PDB entry 9GU3 | electron microscopy, 2.64 A resolution | chains D and L of the 9 polymer chains in the assembly

[Chain D]
Name: Acetylcholine receptor subunit delta
Source organism: Homo sapiens
UniProtKB: Q07001 (ACHD_HUMAN); residues 1-496 here correspond to UniProt positions 22-517 (UniProt number = residue number + 21)
Sequence (496 residues; row label = number of the first residue in the row):
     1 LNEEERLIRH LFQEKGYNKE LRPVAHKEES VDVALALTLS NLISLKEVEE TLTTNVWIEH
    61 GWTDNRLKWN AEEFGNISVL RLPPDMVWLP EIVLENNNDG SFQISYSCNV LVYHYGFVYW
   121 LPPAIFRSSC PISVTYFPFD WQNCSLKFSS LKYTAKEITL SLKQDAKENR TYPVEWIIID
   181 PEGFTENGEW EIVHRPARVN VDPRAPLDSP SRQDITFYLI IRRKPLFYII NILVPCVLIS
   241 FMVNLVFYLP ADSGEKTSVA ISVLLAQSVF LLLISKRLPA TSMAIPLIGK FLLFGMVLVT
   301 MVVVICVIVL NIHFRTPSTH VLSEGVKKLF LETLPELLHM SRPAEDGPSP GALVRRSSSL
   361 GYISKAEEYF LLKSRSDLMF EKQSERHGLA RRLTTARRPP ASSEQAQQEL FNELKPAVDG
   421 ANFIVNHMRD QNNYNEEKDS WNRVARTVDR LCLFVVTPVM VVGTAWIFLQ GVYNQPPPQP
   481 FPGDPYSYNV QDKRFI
Disordered / not traced: 313-444
Swiss-Prot annotation at these positions:
  - modified residue: Tyr-369 (Phosphotyrosine)
  - glycosylation (N-linked (GlcNAc...) asparagine): Asn-76, Asn-143
Disulfides: Cys-130/Cys-144
Covalent attachments: N-acetylglucosamine (NAG) linked to Asn-76, Asn-143
Ligand contacts: acetylcholine (ACH): Trp-57, Leu-111, Tyr-119, Leu-121

[Chain L]
Name: Acetylcholine receptor subunit alpha
Source organism: Homo sapiens
UniProtKB: P02708 (ACHA_HUMAN); residues 1-437 here correspond to UniProt positions 21-457 (UniProt number = residue number + 20)
Sequence (437 residues; numbered 1 to 437; the number before each row is that of its first residue):
     1 SEHETRLVAK LFKDYSSVVR PVEDHRQVVE VTVGLQLIQL INVDEVNQIV TTNVRLKQQW
    61 VDYNLKWNPD DYGGVKKIHI PSEKIWRPDL VLYNNADGDF AIVKFTKVLL QYTGHITWTP
   121 PAIFKSYCEI IVTHFPFDEQ NCSMKLGTWT YDGSVVAINP ESDQPDLSNF MESGEWVIKE
   181 SRGWKHSVTY SCCPDTPYLD ITYHFVMQRL PLYFIVNVII PCLLFSFLTG LVFYLPTDSG
   241 EKMTLSISVL LSLTVFLLVI VELIPSTSSA VPLIGKYMLF TMVFVIASII ITVIVINTHH
   301 RSPSTHVMPN WVRKVFIDTI PNIMFFSTMK RPSREKQDKK IFTEDIDISD ISGKPGPPPM
   361 GFHSPLIKHP EVKSAIEGIK YIAETMKSDQ ESNNAAAEWK YVAMVMDHIL LGVFMLVCII
   421 GTLAVFAGRL IELNQQG
Disordered / not traced: 299-405, 431-437
Swiss-Prot annotation at these positions:
  - glycosylation: Asn-141 (N-linked (GlcNAc...) asparagine)
Disulfides: Cys-128/Cys-142, Cys-192/Cys-193
Covalent attachments: glycan linked to Asn-141
Ligand contacts: acetylcholine (ACH): Tyr-93, Trp-149, Thr-150, Tyr-190, Cys-192, Cys-193, Tyr-198

[How chain D and chain L interact]
Contacting residue pairs (73; chain D residue first):
  Asn-2(D) / Arg-20(L)  hydrogen bond (side chain-backbone)
  Asn-2(D) / Val-22(L)
  Asn-2(D) / His-25(L)
  Glu-3(D) / His-25(L)
  Glu-4(D) / Val-19(L)
  Glu-4(D) / Arg-20(L)  salt bridge
  Glu-5(D) / Asp-14(L)
  Glu-5(D) / Val-19(L)
  Ile-8(D) / Val-18(L)  hydrophobic
  Ile-8(D) / Val-19(L)  hydrophobic
  Asn-41(D) / Tyr-127(L)
  Ile-43(D) / Ala-96(L)
  Asn-55(D) / Tyr-93(L)
  Asn-55(D) / Asn-95(L)  hydrogen bond (side chain-backbone)
  Asn-55(D) / Phe-100(L)
  Trp-57(D) / Trp-149(L)
  Gly-75(D) / His-25(L)  hydrogen bond (backbone-side chain)
  Ile-77(D) / His-25(L)
  Arg-81(D) / Val-18(L)
  Arg-81(D) / Thr-150(L)  hydrogen bond (side chain-backbone)
  Arg-81(D) / Tyr-151(L)
  Arg-81(D) / Asp-152(L)  salt bridge
  Leu-82(D) / Val-18(L)  hydrophobic
  Pro-83(D) / Val-18(L)
  Met-86(D) / Val-18(L)  hydrophobic
  Tyr-106(D) / Asp-89(L)
  Tyr-106(D) / Val-91(L)  hydrophobic
  Tyr-106(D) / Ala-101(L)  hydrophobic
  Cys-108(D) / Trp-149(L)
  Cys-108(D) / Thr-150(L)
  Asn-109(D) / Asp-89(L)  hydrogen bond
  Asn-109(D) / Thr-150(L)  hydrogen bond
  Asn-109(D) / Tyr-151(L)
  Leu-111(D) / Thr-150(L)
  Tyr-119(D) / Cys-192(L)
  Leu-121(D) / Trp-149(L)  hydrogen bond (backbone-side chain)
  Leu-121(D) / Cys-192(L)  hydrophobic
  Pro-123(D) / Phe-100(L)  hydrophobic
  Pro-123(D) / Trp-149(L)
  Ala-124(D) / Phe-100(L)
  Ile-125(D) / Asn-95(L)
  Ile-125(D) / Ala-96(L)
  Ile-125(D) / Asp-97(L)
  Ile-125(D) / Gly-98(L)
  Ile-125(D) / Phe-100(L)
  Arg-127(D) / Asp-97(L)
  Asp-180(D) / Tyr-190(L)
  Asp-180(D) / Ser-191(L)  hydrogen bond (side chain-backbone)
  Glu-182(D) / Thr-189(L)
  Glu-182(D) / Tyr-190(L)
  Thr-185(D) / Tyr-127(L)
  Gly-188(D) / Thr-267(L)
  Gly-188(D) / Ser-268(L)  hydrogen bond (backbone-backbone)
  Glu-189(D) / Ser-266(L)  hydrogen bond
  Lys-224(D) / Ser-268(L)
  Leu-226(D) / Ser-268(L)
  Phe-227(D) / Val-261(L)  hydrophobic
  Phe-227(D) / Pro-265(L)
  Phe-227(D) / Ser-266(L)
  Phe-227(D) / Thr-267(L)
  Phe-227(D) / Ser-268(L)  hydrogen bond (backbone-side chain)
  Tyr-228(D) / Ser-266(L)
  Ile-230(D) / Val-271(L)  hydrophobic
  Asn-231(D) / Val-261(L)
  Tyr-248(D) / Ile-294(L)  hydrophobic
  Tyr-248(D) / Asn-297(L)  hydrogen bond
  Pro-250(D) / Ile-296(L)
  Pro-250(D) / Asn-297(L)
  Glu-255(D) / Met-243(L)
  Ser-262(D) / Leu-251(L)
  Ala-266(D) / Leu-251(L)  hydrophobic
  Leu-273(D) / Leu-258(L)  hydrophobic
  Arg-277(D) / Ser-266(L)
Interface residues without a listed pair, chain D (51 interface residues in all): Leu-1, Arg-9, Ser-105, Pro-122, Ile-178, Gly-183, Glu-186, Ser-253
Interface residues without a listed pair, chain L (47 interface residues in all): Glu-23, Arg-26, Lys-145, Val-155, Val-188, Cys-193, Tyr-198, Ile-247, Ile-264, Ser-269, Val-293

[Overview]
The interface between chain D and chain L involves 51 residues on one side and 47 on the other; the contacts
include 12 hydrogen bonds and 2 salt bridges. Polar pairs include Glu-4(D)/Arg-20(L), Arg-81(D)/Asp-152(L) and
Asn-2(D)/Arg-20(L). Acetylcholine is bound between chain D and chain L.
Chain D is Acetylcholine receptor subunit delta and chain L is Acetylcholine receptor subunit alpha, both from
Homo sapiens; the structure, Human adult muscle nAChR in desensitised state in nanodisc with 1 mM
acetylcholine, was determined by electron microscopy, deposited together with 9GU0, 9GU1 and 9GU2.
